7S7B - chains B and F of the 8 polymer chains in the assembly; structure by electron microscopy, 4.06 A resolution (low resolution: residue-level contacts below are approximate; hydrogen-bond / salt-bridge calls are withheld).

# Chain B (and F)
Name: Zinc finger CCHC domain-containing protein 8
From: Homo sapiens
Notes: chain F of this document is another copy of the same molecule, construct and numbering; everything in this record applies to it too
UniProtKB: Q6NZY4 (ZCHC8_HUMAN); the construct lacks a stretch of the UniProt sequence and is renumbered around it, so the offset changes along the chain: 1-403 = UniProt 1-403; 496-507 = UniProt 404-415; 508-707 = UniProt 508-707
Sequence (618 residues; row label = number of the first residue in the row; note: 92 numbers in that range are skipped by the numbering (no residue carries them; nothing is unmodelled there); numbers below 1 keep their minus sign (Ser-2 is residue -2)):
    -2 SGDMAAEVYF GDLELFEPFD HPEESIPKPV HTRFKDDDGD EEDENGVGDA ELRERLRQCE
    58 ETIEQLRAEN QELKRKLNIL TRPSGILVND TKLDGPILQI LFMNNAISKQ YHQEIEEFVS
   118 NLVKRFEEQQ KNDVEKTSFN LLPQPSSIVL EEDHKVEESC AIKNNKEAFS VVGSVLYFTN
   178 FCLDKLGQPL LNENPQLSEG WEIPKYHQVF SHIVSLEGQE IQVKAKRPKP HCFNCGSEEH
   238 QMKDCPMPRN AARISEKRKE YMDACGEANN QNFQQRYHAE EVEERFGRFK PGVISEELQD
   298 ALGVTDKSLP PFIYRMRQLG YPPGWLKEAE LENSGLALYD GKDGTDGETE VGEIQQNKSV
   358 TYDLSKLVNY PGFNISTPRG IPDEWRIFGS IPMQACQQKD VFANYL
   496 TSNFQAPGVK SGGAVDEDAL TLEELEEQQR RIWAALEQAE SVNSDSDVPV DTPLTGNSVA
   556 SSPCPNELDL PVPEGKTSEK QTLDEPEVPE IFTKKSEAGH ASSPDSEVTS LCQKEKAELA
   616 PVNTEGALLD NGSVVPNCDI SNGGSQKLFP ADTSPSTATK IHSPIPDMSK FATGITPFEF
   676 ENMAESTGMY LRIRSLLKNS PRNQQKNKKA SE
Unresolved in the structure: -2 to 45, 217-227, 246-268, 339-354, 496-658, 702-707 (chain F: -2 to 45, 218-227, 246-268, 339-354, 496-658, 702-707)
Differences from the reference sequence: expression tag (-2 to 0)
Metal / ion sites: Zn2+: Cys229, Cys232, His237, Cys242
Swiss-Prot annotation at these positions:
  - zinc finger: Pro227 to Met244 (CCHC-type)
  - region (RBM7 binding): Phe286 to Leu299, Phe309 to Lys324
  - modified residue: Ala2 (N-acetylalanine), Thr342 (Phosphothreonine), Thr577 (Phosphothreonine), Ser598 (Phosphoserine), Thr648 (Phosphothreonine), Ser649 (Phosphoserine), Ser658 (Phosphoserine), Ser695 (Phosphoserine)
  - cross-link: Lys505 (Glycyl lysine isopeptide (Lys-Gly) (interchain with G-Cter in SUMO2))
What the authors report for this chain:
  - disease-associated variants - P186L: decreased expression (citing earlier work)
  - self-association interface (contacts with another copy of this molecule): Cys56, Leu63, Leu70

# Chain B / chain F interface
Contacting residue pairs (177):
  Asp46(B) - Asp46(F)
  Asp46(B) - Leu49(F)
  Leu49(B) - Asp46(F)
  Leu49(B) - Leu49(F)
  Arg52(B) - Leu53(F)
  Leu53(B) - Arg52(F)
  Leu53(B) - Leu53(F)
  Cys56(B) - Cys56(F)
  Glu57(B) - Cys56(F)
  Ile60(B) - Thr59(F)
  Ile60(B) - Leu63(F)
  Leu63(B) - Ile60(F)
  Leu63(B) - Leu63(F)
  Leu63(B) - Arg64(F)
  Arg64(B) - Thr59(F)
  Arg64(B) - Leu63(F)
  Glu66(B) - Asn67(F)
  Glu66(B) - Lys71(F)
  Asn67(B) - Leu63(F)
  Asn67(B) - Glu66(F)
  Asn67(B) - Asn67(F)
  Leu70(B) - Asn67(F)
  Leu70(B) - Leu70(F)
  Leu70(B) - Leu74(F)
  Lys73(B) - Leu74(F)
  Leu74(B) - Leu74(F)
  Asn75(B) - Lys182(F)
  Ile76(B) - Ile145(F)
  Ile76(B) - Ser171(F)
  Ile76(B) - Leu183(F)
  Leu77(B) - Lys73(F)
  Leu77(B) - Leu77(F)
  Thr78(B) - Lys182(F)
  Pro80(B) - Leu180(F)
  Ile83(B) - Phe175(F)
  Lys89(B) - Asn102(F)
  Lys89(B) - Ala103(F)
  Leu90(B) - Asn102(F)
  Pro93(B) - Met100(F)
  Pro93(B) - Asn102(F)
  Pro93(B) - Leu173(F)
  Pro93(B) - Tyr174(F)
  Ile94(B) - Met100(F)
  Ile94(B) - Asn102(F)
  Ile94(B) - Ile104(F)
  Ile94(B) - Leu173(F)
  Ile94(B) - Tyr174(F)
  Leu95(B) - Ile97(F)
  Leu95(B) - Leu98(F)
  Leu95(B) - Ser105(F)
  Leu95(B) - Ile112(F)
  Leu95(B) - Val172(F)
  Leu95(B) - Tyr174(F)
  Gln96(B) - Gln96(F)
  Gln96(B) - Ile97(F)
  Gln96(B) - Leu98(F)
  Gln96(B) - Ser171(F)
  Gln96(B) - Val172(F)
  Gln96(B) - Leu173(F)
  Ile97(B) - Leu95(F)
  Ile97(B) - Gln96(F)
  Ile97(B) - Ser171(F)
  Ile97(B) - Val172(F)
  Ile97(B) - Tyr174(F)
  Leu98(B) - Leu95(F)
  Leu98(B) - Gln96(F)
  Leu98(B) - Leu98(F)
  Leu98(B) - Gly170(F)
  Phe99(B) - Leu95(F)
  Phe99(B) - Val168(F)
  Phe99(B) - Val169(F)
  Phe99(B) - Gly170(F)
  Phe99(B) - Val172(F)
  Phe99(B) - Tyr174(F)
  Met100(B) - Pro93(F)
  Met100(B) - Ile94(F)
  Met100(B) - Leu95(F)
  Met100(B) - Leu147(F)
  Met100(B) - Phe166(F)
  Met100(B) - Ser167(F)
  Met100(B) - Val168(F)
  Met100(B) - Val169(F)
  Asn101(B) - Pro140(F)
  Asn101(B) - Glu164(F)
  Asn101(B) - Ala165(F)
  Asn101(B) - Ser167(F)
  Asn102(B) - Lys89(F)
  Asn102(B) - Pro93(F)
  Asn102(B) - Ile94(F)
  Ala103(B) - Lys89(F)
  Ala103(B) - Phe123(F)
  Ile104(B) - Ile94(F)
  Ile104(B) - Phe123(F)
  Ser105(B) - Ile94(F)
  Ser105(B) - Leu95(F)
  Lys106(B) - Phe136(F)
  Lys106(B) - Leu138(F)
  Lys106(B) - Glu196(F)
  Lys106(B) - Gly197(F)
  Gln107(B) - Phe123(F)
  Gln107(B) - Gln126(F)
  Tyr108(B) - Leu119(F)
  Tyr108(B) - Arg122(F)
  Tyr108(B) - Phe123(F)
  Tyr108(B) - Gln126(F)
  His109(B) - Gln185(F)
  Gln110(B) - Gly197(F)
  Gln110(B) - Glu199(F)
  Glu111(B) - Phe115(F)
  Glu111(B) - Arg122(F)
  Ile112(B) - Leu95(F)
  Ile112(B) - Phe115(F)
  Ile112(B) - Leu119(F)
  Glu113(B) - Tyr174(F)
  Phe115(B) - Glu111(F)
  Phe115(B) - Ile112(F)
  Phe115(B) - Phe115(F)
  Val116(B) - Tyr174(F)
  Leu119(B) - Tyr108(F)
  Leu119(B) - Ile112(F)
  Val120(B) - Thr176(F)
  Arg122(B) - Tyr108(F)
  Arg122(B) - Glu111(F)
  Phe123(B) - Ala103(F)
  Phe123(B) - Ile104(F)
  Phe123(B) - Gln107(F)
  Phe123(B) - Tyr108(F)
  Gln126(B) - Gln107(F)
  Gln126(B) - Tyr108(F)
  Leu138(B) - Lys106(F)
  Pro140(B) - Asn101(F)
  Ser143(B) - Arg72(F)
  Ile145(B) - Arg72(F)
  Ile145(B) - Ile76(F)
  Val146(B) - Lys73(F)
  Leu147(B) - Met100(F)
  Glu148(B) - Lys73(F)
  Glu164(B) - Asn101(F)
  Phe166(B) - Phe175(F)
  Ser167(B) - Met100(F)
  Ser167(B) - Asn101(F)
  Val168(B) - Phe99(F)
  Val168(B) - Met100(F)
  Val169(B) - Phe99(F)
  Val169(B) - Met100(F)
  Gly170(B) - Ile97(F)
  Gly170(B) - Leu98(F)
  Gly170(B) - Phe99(F)
  Ser171(B) - Ile76(F)
  Ser171(B) - Gln96(F)
  Ser171(B) - Ile97(F)
  Val172(B) - Gln96(F)
  Val172(B) - Ile97(F)
  Val172(B) - Phe99(F)
  Leu173(B) - Pro93(F)
  Leu173(B) - Leu95(F)
  Leu173(B) - Gln96(F)
  Tyr174(B) - Pro93(F)
  Tyr174(B) - Ile94(F)
  Tyr174(B) - Leu95(F)
  Tyr174(B) - Ile97(F)
  Tyr174(B) - Phe99(F)
  Tyr174(B) - Glu113(F)
  Tyr174(B) - Val116(F)
  Phe175(B) - Ile83(F)
  Phe175(B) - Ile94(F)
  Thr176(B) - Leu90(F)
  Thr176(B) - Val120(F)
  Leu180(B) - Pro80(F)
  Lys182(B) - Asn75(F)
  Lys182(B) - Thr78(F)
  Leu183(B) - Ile76(F)
  Gln185(B) - His109(F)
  Glu196(B) - Lys106(F)
  Gly197(B) - Lys106(F)
  Gly197(B) - Gln110(F)
  Glu199(B) - Gln110(F)
Also at the interface, not in a pair above, chain B (85 interface residues in all): Thr59, Lys71, Thr88, Asp91, Gly92, Glu114, Pro142, Ser144, Ala165
Also at the interface, not in a pair above, chain F (80 interface residues in all): Glu57, Gly92, Glu114

# Overview
Chain B and chain F form an interface of 85 and 80 residues respectively. The Zn2+ site is built by Cys229(B),
Cys232(B), His237(B) and Cys242(B). The paper reports that P186L of chain B reduces expression; a
self-association interface involving Cys56(B), Leu63(B) and Leu70(B).
Both chains are Zinc finger CCHC domain-containing protein 8 (Homo sapiens). Entry 7S7B (Human Nuclear exosome
targeting (NEXT) complex homodimer bound to RNA (substrate 1)) was determined by electron microscopy together
with 7S7C from the same study.
